9CUL - chains F and H of the 26 polymer chains in the assembly; structure by electron microscopy, 3.60 A resolution.

[Chain F (and H)]
Molecule: Major capsid protein
Source organism: Pectobacterium phage phiTE
Notes: chain H of this document is another copy of the same molecule, construct and numbering; everything in this record applies to it too
Reference sequence: K9L3X8 (K9L3X8_9CAUD); residues 1-332 here = UniProt positions 1-332
Chain sequence (332 residues; row label = number of the first residue in the row):
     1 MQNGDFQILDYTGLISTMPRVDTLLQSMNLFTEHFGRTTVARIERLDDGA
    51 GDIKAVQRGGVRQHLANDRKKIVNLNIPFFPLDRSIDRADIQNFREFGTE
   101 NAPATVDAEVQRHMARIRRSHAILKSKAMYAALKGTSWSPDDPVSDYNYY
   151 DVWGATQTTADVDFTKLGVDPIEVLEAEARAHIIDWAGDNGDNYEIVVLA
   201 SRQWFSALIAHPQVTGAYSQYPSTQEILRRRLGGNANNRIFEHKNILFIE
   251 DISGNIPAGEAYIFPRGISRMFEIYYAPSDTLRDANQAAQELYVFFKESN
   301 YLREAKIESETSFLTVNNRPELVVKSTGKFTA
Disordered / not traced: 331-332

[How chain F and chain H interact]
Pairs across the interface (13):
  Thr38(F) - Asn93(H)
  Thr39(F) - Asn93(H)  hydrogen bond
  Ile72(F) - Asp5(H)
  Ile72(F) - Phe6(H)  hydrophobic
  Asp280(F) - Arg88(H)  salt bridge
  Thr281(F) - Leu302(H)
  Leu282(F) - Leu302(H)  hydrogen bond (backbone-backbone)
  Arg283(F) - Leu302(H)
  Asn286(F) - Ile91(H)  hydrogen bond (side chain-backbone)
  Asn286(F) - Gln92(H)  hydrogen bond (side chain-backbone)
  Asn286(F) - Pro103(H)
  Asn286(F) - Ala104(H)
  Glu310(F) - Arg303(H)  salt bridge
Other interface residues (no listed pair), chain F (15 interface residues in all): Arg37, Arg42, Ser279, Ala285, Lys297, Glu308
Other interface residues (no listed pair), chain H (12 interface residues in all): Tyr301, Glu304

[Overview]
The interface between chain F and chain H involves 15 residues on one side and 12 on the other; the contacts
include 4 hydrogen bonds and 2 salt bridges. Polar contacts include Asp280(F)-Arg88(H), Glu310(F)-Arg303(H)
and Thr39(F)-Asn93(H).
Both chains are Major capsid protein (Pectobacterium phage phiTE). Entry 9CUL (Bacteriophage PhiTE mature
capsid) was determined by electron microscopy together with 9CB9, 9CBA, 9CC7, 9CUY and 9MJN from the same
study.
